PDB entry 5TZT | X-ray diffraction, 2.89 A resolution | chains B and D of the 3 polymer chains in the assembly

# Chain B
Molecule: Light Chain of Fab C47B161
Source organism: Homo sapiens
Notes: antibody fragment or engineered binder
Chain sequence (219 residues; each row starts with the number of its first residue):
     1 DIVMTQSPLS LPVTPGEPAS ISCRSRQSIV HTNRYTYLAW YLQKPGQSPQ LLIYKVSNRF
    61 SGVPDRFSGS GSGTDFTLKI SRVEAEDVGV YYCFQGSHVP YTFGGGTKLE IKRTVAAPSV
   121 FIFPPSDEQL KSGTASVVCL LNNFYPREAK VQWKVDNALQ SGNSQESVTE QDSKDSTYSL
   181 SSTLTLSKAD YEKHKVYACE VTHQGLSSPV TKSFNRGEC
Disordered / not traced: 219
Disulfides: Cys-23/Cys-93, Cys-139/Cys-199

# Chain D
Molecule: Leukocyte surface antigen CD47
Source organism: Homo sapiens
Notes: fragment: extracellular domain
UniProtKB: Q08722 (CD47_HUMAN); residues 1-123 here correspond to UniProt positions 19-141 (UniProt number = residue number + 18)
Chain sequence (129 residues; numbered 1 to 129; the number before each row is that of its first residue):
     1 ELLFNKTKSV EFTFGNDTVV IPCFVTNMEA QNTTEVYVKW KFKGRDIYTF DGALNKSTVP
    61 TDFSSAKIEV SQLLKGDASL KMDKSDAVSH TGNYTCEVTE LTREGETIIE LKYRVVSWFS
   121 PNEHHHHHH
Disordered / not traced: 112-113, 117-129
Differences from the reference sequence: engineered mutation Gly-15 (Cys33 in Q08722); expression tag (124-129)
Modified positions: Glu-1 (pyroglutamic acid; PCA)
Disulfides: Cys-23/Cys-96
Glycans and other covalent adducts: N-acetylglucosamine (NAG) linked to Asn-5, Asn-16
Swiss-Prot annotation at these positions:
  - modified residue: Ser-71 (Phosphoserine)
  - glycosylation (N-linked (GlcNAc...) asparagine): Asn-5, Asn-16, Asn-32, Asn-55, Asn-93

# Chain B / chain D interface
Contacting residue pairs (7; chain B residue first):
  Tyr-35(B) / Tyr-37(D)
  Tyr-37(B) / Glu-104(D)
  Leu-51(B) / Thr-102(D)
  Tyr-54(B) / Leu-101(D)
  Phe-60(B) / Leu-101(D)  hydrophobic
  Ser-61(B) / Glu-35(D)
  Ser-61(B) / Leu-101(D)
Interface residues without a listed pair, chain B (8 interface residues in all): Lys-55, Arg-59
Interface residues without a listed pair, chain D (6 interface residues in all): Lys-39

# Summary
8 residues of chain B and 6 residues of chain D are in contact. Covalently linked N-acetylglucosamine: at
Asn-5(D) and Asn-16(D).
Here chain B is Light Chain of Fab C47B161 and chain D is Leukocyte surface antigen CD47, both from Homo
sapiens. Entry 5TZT (Crystal structure of human CD47 ECD bound to Fab of C47B161) was determined by X-ray
diffraction.
